PDB entry 2W6E | X-ray diffraction, 6.50 A resolution (low resolution: residue-level contacts below are approximate; hydrogen-bond / salt-bridge calls are withheld) | chains E and G of the 7 polymer chains in the assembly

# Chain E
Name: ATP synthase subunit beta, mitochondrial
From: Bos taurus
Notes: EC 3.6.3.14
UniProt: P00829 (ATPB_BOVIN); residues -49 to 478 here correspond to UniProt positions 1-528 (UniProt number = residue number + 50)
Amino-acid sequence (528 residues; row label = number of the first residue in the row; numbers below 1 keep their minus sign (Met-49 is residue -49)):
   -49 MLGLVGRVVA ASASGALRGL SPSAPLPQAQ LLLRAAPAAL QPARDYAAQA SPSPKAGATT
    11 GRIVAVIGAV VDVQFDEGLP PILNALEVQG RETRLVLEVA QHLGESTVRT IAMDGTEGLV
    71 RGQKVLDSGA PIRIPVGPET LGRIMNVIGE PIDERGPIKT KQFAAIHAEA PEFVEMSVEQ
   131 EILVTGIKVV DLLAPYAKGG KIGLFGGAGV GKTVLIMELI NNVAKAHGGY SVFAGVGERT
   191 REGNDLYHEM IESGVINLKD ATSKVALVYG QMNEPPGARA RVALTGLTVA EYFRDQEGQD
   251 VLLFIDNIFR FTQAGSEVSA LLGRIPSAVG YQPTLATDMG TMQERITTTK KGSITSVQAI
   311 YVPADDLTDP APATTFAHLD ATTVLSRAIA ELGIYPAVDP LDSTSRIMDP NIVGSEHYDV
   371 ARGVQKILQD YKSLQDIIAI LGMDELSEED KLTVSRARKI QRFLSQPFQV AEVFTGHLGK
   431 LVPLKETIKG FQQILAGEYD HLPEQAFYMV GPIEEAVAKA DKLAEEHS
Unresolved in the structure: -49 to 8, 475-478
Swiss-Prot annotation at these positions:
  - binding site (ADP): Gly159, Val160, Gly161, Lys162, Thr163, Val164
  - binding site (ATP): Gly159, Gly161, Lys162, Thr163, Val164, Arg189
  - binding site (phosphate): Gly159, Val160, Gly161, Lys162, Thr163
  - binding site (Mg(2+)): Thr163, Glu188
  - modified residue: Lys74 (N6-acetyllysine), Lys111 (N6-acetyllysine), Lys148 (N6-acetyllysine), Lys209 (N6-acetyllysine), Lys214 (N6-acetyllysine), Thr262 (Phosphothreonine), Ser365 (Phosphoserine), Lys376 (N6-acetyllysine), Ser383 (Phosphoserine), Lys430 (N6-acetyllysine), Lys435 (N6-acetyllysine), Lys472 (N6-acetyllysine)
  - glycosylation: Ser56 (O-linked (GlcNAc) serine)

# Chain G
Name: ATP synthase subunit gamma, mitochondrial
From: Bos taurus
Notes: EC 3.6.3.14
UniProt: P05631 (ATPG_BOVIN); residues -24 to 273 here correspond to UniProt positions 1-298 (UniProt number = residue number + 25)
Amino-acid sequence (298 residues; numbered -24 to 273; the number before each row is that of its first residue; numbers below 1 keep their minus sign (Met-24 is residue -24)):
   -24 MFSRAGVAGL SAWTVQPQWI QVRNMATLKD ITRRLKSIKN IQKITKSMKM VAAAKYARAE
    36 RELKPARVYG VGSLALYEKA DIKTPEDKKK HLIIGVSSDR GLCGAIHSSV AKQMKSEAAN
    96 LAAAGKEVKI IGVGDKIRSI LHRTHSDQFL VTFKEVGRRP PTFGDASVIA LELLNSGYEF
   156 DEGSIIFNRF RSVISYKTEE KPIFSLDTIS SAESMSIYDD IDADVLRNYQ EYSLANIIYY
   216 SLKESTTSEQ SARMTAMDNA SKNASEMIDK LTLTFNRTRQ AVITKELIEI ISGAAALD
Unresolved in the structure: -24 to 0, 45-76, 91-208, 273
Swiss-Prot annotation at these positions:
  - modified residue: Lys14 (N6-acetyllysine), Lys24 (N6-succinyllysine), Lys30 (N6-acetyllysine), Lys90 (N6-acetyllysine), Ser121 (Phosphoserine), Lys129 (N6-acetyllysine), Lys172 (N6-acetyllysine), Lys245 (N6-succinyllysine)

# How chain E and chain G interact
Residue-residue contacts (13):
  Ile275(E) - Ile266(G)
  Pro276(E) - Ile266(G)
  Val279(E) - Thr259(G)
  Gly280(E) - Leu262(G)
  Ala314(E) - Arg254(G)
  Asp316(E) - Asn251(G)
  Asp316(E) - Arg254(G)
  Asp316(E) - Gln255(G)
  Thr318(E) - Gln255(G)
  Asp319(E) - Arg254(G)
  Ile390(E) - Met25(G)
  Leu391(E) - Ala28(G)
  Leu391(E) - Ala29(G)
Interface residues without a listed pair, chain E (13 interface residues in all): Ala278, Pro320, Asp386
Interface residues without a listed pair, chain G (11 interface residues in all): Lys21, Ile258

# Overview
13 residues of chain E face 11 of chain G across their interface. Curated annotation (UniProt) lists 6
ADP-binding residues, 6 ATP-binding residues, 5 phosphate-binding residues and Mg2+-binding residues Thr163(E)
and Glu188(E) on chain E.
Here chain E is ATP synthase subunit beta, mitochondrial and chain G is ATP synthase subunit gamma,
mitochondrial, both from Bos taurus. Entry 2W6E (Low resolution structures of bovine mitochondrial F1-ATPase
during controlled dehydration:hydration state 1) was determined by X-ray diffraction together with 2W6F, 2W6G,
2W6H, 2W6I and 2W6J from the same study.
